7NMS - chain A; structure by X-ray diffraction, 1.80 A resolution.

Chain A:
Protein: Internalin B
Source organism: Listeria monocytogenes serovar 1/2a (strain ATCC BAA-679 / EGD-e)
UniProt: P0DQD2 (INLB_LISMO); residues 36-392 here = UniProt positions 36-392
Chain sequence (362 residues; numbered 31 to 392; the number before each row is that of its first residue):
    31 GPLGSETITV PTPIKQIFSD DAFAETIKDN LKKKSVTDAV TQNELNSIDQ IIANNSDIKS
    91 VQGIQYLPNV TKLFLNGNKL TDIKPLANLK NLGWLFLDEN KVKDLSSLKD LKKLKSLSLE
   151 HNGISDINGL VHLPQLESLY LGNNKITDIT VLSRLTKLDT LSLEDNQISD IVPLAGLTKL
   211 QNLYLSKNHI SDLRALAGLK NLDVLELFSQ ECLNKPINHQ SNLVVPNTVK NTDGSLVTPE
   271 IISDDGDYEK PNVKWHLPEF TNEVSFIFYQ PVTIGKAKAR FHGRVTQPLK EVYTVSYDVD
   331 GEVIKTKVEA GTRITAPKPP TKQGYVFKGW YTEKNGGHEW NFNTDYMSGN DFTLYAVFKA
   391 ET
Disordered / not traced: 31-35
Differences from the reference sequence: expression tag (31-35); engineered mutation E332 (Thr in P0DQD2)
Swiss-Prot annotation at these positions:
  - mutagenesis: Q95 (Q95EYLPNLDQLILNNNSIASIVG: Adds LRRb repeat, N-terminal fragment (36-321) binds MET, wild-type phosphorylation of downstream effectors MAPK1/MAPK3, full-length protein induces wild-type cell ...), S199 to A227 (A 4 Arg mutant, in vitro wild-type binding of host MET, severely reduced activation of MET and downstream targets), D200 to A227 (A 3 Arg mutant, in vitro about 100-fold reduced activation of host MET and downstream targets, reduced host cell scattering upon incubation with mutant protein), G206 to A227 (A 2 Cys mutant, forms 2 intermolecular disulfide bonds, about 100-fold more potent activator of MET, increased downstream effector phosphorylation), I334 to T336 (The B-repeat fragment (residues 31-392) no longer scatters host cell colonies), T336 (T336Y: No effect on cell scattering by the B-repeat fragment (residues 31-392))
From the paper describing this entry:
  - contacts within the chain: E321-A340 (backbone contact), E321-Y323 (hydrogen bond), F290-E321
  - interface residues: V329, E332, V333, I334, P347 to Q353
  - mutagenesis - T332E: unchanged stability

In short:
UniProt lists 4 mutagenesis sites. The paper reports that T332E leaves stability unchanged; interface residues
V329, E332 and V333 among others.
Chain A is Internalin B (Listeria monocytogenes serovar 1/2a (strain ATCC BAA-679 / EGD-e)); the structure,
InlB392_T332E: T332E variant of Listeria monocytogenes InlB (internalin B) residues 36-392, was determined by
X-ray diffraction together with 7PV8 and 7PV9 from the same study.
